7USC - chains B and E of the 5 polymer chains in the assembly; structure by electron microscopy, 3.00 A resolution.

# Chain B
Name: Nck-associated protein 1
From: Homo sapiens
UniProt: Q9Y2A7 (NCKP1_HUMAN); residues 1-1128 here = UniProt positions 1-1128
Chain sequence (1128 residues; each row starts with the number of its first residue):
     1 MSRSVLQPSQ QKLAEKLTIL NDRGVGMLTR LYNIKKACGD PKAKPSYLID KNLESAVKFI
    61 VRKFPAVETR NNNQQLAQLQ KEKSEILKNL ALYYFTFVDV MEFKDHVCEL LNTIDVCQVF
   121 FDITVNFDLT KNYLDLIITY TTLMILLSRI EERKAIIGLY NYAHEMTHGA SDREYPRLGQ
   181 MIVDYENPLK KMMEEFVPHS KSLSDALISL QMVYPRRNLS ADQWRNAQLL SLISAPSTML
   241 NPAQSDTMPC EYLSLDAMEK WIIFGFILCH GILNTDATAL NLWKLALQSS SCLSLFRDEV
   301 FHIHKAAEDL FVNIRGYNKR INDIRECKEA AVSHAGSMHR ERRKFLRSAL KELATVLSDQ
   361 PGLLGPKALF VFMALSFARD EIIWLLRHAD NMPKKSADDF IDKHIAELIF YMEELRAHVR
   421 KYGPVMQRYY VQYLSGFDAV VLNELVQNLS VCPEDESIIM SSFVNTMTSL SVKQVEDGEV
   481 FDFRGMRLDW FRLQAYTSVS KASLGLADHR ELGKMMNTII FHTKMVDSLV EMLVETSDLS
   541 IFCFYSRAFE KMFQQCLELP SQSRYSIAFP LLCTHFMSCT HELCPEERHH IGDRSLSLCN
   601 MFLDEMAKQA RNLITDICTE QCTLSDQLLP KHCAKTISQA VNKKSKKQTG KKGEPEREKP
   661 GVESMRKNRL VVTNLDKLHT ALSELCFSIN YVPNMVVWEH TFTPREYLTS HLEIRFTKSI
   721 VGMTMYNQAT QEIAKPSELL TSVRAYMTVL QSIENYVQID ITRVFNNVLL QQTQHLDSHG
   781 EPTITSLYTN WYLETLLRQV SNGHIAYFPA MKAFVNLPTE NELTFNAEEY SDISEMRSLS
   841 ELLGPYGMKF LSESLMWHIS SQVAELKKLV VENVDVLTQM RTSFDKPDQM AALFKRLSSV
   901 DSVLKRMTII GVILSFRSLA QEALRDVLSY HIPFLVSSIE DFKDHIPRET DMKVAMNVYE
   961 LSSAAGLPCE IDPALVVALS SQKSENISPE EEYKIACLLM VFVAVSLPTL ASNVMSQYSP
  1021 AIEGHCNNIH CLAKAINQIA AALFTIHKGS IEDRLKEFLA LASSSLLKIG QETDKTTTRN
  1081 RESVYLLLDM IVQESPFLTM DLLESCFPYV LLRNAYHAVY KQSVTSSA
Unresolved in the structure: 1-8, 393-398, 644-657, 982-987, 1122-1128
Curated features (UniProtKB/Swiss-Prot):
  - modified residue: Ser2 (N-acetylserine)
  - natural variant: Glu1094 to Ala1128 (deletion: Found in a patient with intellectual disability; uncertain significance)

# Chain E
Name: Abl interactor 2
From: Homo sapiens
UniProt: E9PEZ7 (E9PEZ7_HUMAN); residue numbers follow UniProt; this construct covers 1-158
Chain sequence (158 residues; numbered 1 to 158; the number before each row is that of its first residue):
     1 MAELQMLLEE EIPGGRRALF DSYTNLERVA DYCENNYIQS ADKQRALEET KAYTTQSLAS
    61 VAYLINTLAN NVLQMLDIQA SQLRRMESSI NHISQTVDIH KEKVARREIG ILTTNKNTSR
   121 THKIIAPANL ERPVRYIRKP IDYTILDDIG HGVKVSTQ
Unresolved in the structure: 1-2, 156-158

# Interface between chain B and chain E
Residue-residue contacts (70):
  Ser9(B) - Val153(E)
  Gln10(B) - Val153(E)
  Gln10(B) - Val155(E)  hydrogen bond (side chain-backbone)
  Lys12(B) - Tyr143(E)  hydrogen bond (side chain-backbone)
  Lys12(B) - Asp147(E)  salt bridge
  Lys12(B) - Val153(E)
  Lys12(B) - Val155(E)
  Glu15(B) - Val153(E)
  Lys16(B) - Tyr143(E)
  Thr18(B) - Leu146(E)
  Ile19(B) - Ile141(E)  hydrophobic
  Ile19(B) - Ile145(E)  hydrophobic
  Ile19(B) - Leu146(E)  hydrophobic
  Leu20(B) - Tyr143(E)
  Arg23(B) - Lys139(E)  hydrogen bond (side chain-backbone)
  Arg23(B) - Ile141(E)
  Arg30(B) - Tyr136(E)
  Phe95(B) - Arg138(E)
  Asp99(B) - Tyr136(E)
  Asp99(B) - Arg138(E)  salt bridge
  His106(B) - Ile141(E)
  His106(B) - Tyr143(E)  hydrogen bond
  Ser462(B) - His151(E)  hydrogen bond
  Arg484(B) - Ile149(E)
  Gly485(B) - Ile149(E)
  Gly485(B) - Gly150(E)
  Leu488(B) - Ile149(E)
  Asp489(B) - Gly150(E)
  Asp489(B) - His151(E)  hydrogen bond (side chain-backbone)
  Arg492(B) - Leu146(E)  hydrogen bond (side chain-backbone)
  Arg492(B) - Ile149(E)  hydrogen bond (side chain-backbone)
  Arg492(B) - Gly150(E)
  Arg492(B) - His151(E)
  Arg492(B) - Gly152(E)
  Leu583(B) - Tyr136(E)
  Pro585(B) - Val134(E)
  Glu586(B) - Tyr136(E)
  Arg588(B) - Glu131(E)  salt bridge
  His589(B) - Glu131(E)  hydrogen bond (side chain-backbone)
  His589(B) - Pro133(E)
  Asn600(B) - Ile124(E)
  Trp698(B) - Glu131(E)
  Glu699(B) - Pro127(E)
  His700(B) - Ile125(E)
  His700(B) - Ala126(E)
  His700(B) - Pro127(E)
  Thr701(B) - Lys123(E)
  Thr701(B) - Ile124(E)
  Thr701(B) - Ile125(E)  hydrogen bond (backbone-backbone)
  Phe702(B) - Lys123(E)
  Phe702(B) - Ile124(E)  hydrophobic
  Thr703(B) - Thr121(E)
  Thr703(B) - His122(E)
  Thr703(B) - Lys123(E)  hydrogen bond (backbone-backbone)
  Glu706(B) - Thr121(E)
  Glu706(B) - His122(E)
  Glu706(B) - Lys123(E)
  Tyr707(B) - Lys123(E)
  Tyr707(B) - Ile124(E)
  Ser710(B) - Lys123(E)
  Gln758(B) - Thr118(E)
  Phe934(B) - Asp98(E)
  Phe934(B) - Glu102(E)
  Ser937(B) - Gln95(E)  hydrogen bond (backbone-side chain)
  Ser938(B) - Gln95(E)
  Asp941(B) - Asn91(E)  hydrogen bond
  Asp941(B) - His92(E)  salt bridge
  Asp941(B) - Gln95(E)
  His945(B) - Glu87(E)  salt bridge
  His945(B) - Ser88(E)
Also at the interface, not in a pair above, chain B (47 interface residues in all): Val98, Phe103, Ile458, Ile459, Tyr496, Ile759, Asp760
Also at the interface, not in a pair above, chain E (42 interface residues in all): Arg84, Ile99, Asn117, Ser119, Asn129, Arg132, Arg135, Pro140, Asp142, Thr144

# Overview
47 residues of chain B and 42 residues of chain E are in contact; the contacts include 13 hydrogen bonds and 5
salt bridges. Polar contacts include Lys12(B)-Asp147(E), Asp99(B)-Arg138(E) and Arg588(B)-Glu131(E).
Chain B is Nck-associated protein 1 and chain E is Abl interactor 2, both from Homo sapiens; the structure,
Cryo-EM structure of WAVE Regulatory Complex, was determined by electron microscopy.
